5FQ9 - chains A and B; structure by X-ray diffraction, 1.50 A resolution.

[Chain A (and B)]
Name: Beta-lactamase oxa-10
Organism: Pseudomonas aeruginosa
Notes: EC 3.5.2.6; chain B of this document is another copy of the same molecule, construct and numbering; everything in this record applies to it too
UniProtKB: P14489 (BLO10_PSEAI); numbering as in UniProt (aligned over 20-266)
Chain sequence (248 residues; numbered 19 to 266; the number before each row is that of its first residue):
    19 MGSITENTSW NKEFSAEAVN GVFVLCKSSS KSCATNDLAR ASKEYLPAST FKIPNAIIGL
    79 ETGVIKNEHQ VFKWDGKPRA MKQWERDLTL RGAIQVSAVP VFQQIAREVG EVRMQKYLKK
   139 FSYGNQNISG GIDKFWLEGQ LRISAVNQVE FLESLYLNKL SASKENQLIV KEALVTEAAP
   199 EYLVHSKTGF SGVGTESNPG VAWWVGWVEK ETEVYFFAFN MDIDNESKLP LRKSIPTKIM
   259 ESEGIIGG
Unresolved in the structure: 265-266 (chain B: 266)
Sequence notes: expression tag (19)
Modified residues: Lys-70 (lysine nz-carboxylic acid; KCX)
Disulfides: Cys-44/Cys-51
Covalently attached groups: compound C6S linked to Ser-67
Swiss-Prot annotation at these positions:
  - active site: Ser-67 (Acyl-ester intermediate)
  - binding site (a beta-lactam): Ser-115, Thr-206, Phe-208, Arg-250
  - modified residue: Lys-70 (N6-carboxylysine)
  - mutagenesis: Thr-26 (T26M: No effect on catalytic efficiency with respect to penicillins, cephalosporins or carbapenems. No effect on resistance to penicillins, cephalosporins or carbapenems in C600Z1 E.coli strain ...), Lys-70 (K70A: Abolishes catalytic activity), Val-117 (V117L: Slightly increases catalytic efficiency, about 4-fold, with respect to carbapenems; when associated with M-26 ...), Phe-153 (F153S: Increases resistance to ceftazidime about 30-fold in P.aeruginosa strains PA01 and PA14; when associated with D-157), Trp-154 (W154A/F/G/H: Drastically reduces catalytic efficiency, between about 50- to 30,000-fold, with respect to different beta-lactams. Decreases thermal stability, despite unaltered overall structure ...), Gly-157 (G157D: Increases resistance to ceftazidime about 15-fold in P.aeruginosa strains PA01 and PA14. Increases resistance to ceftazidime about 30-fold in P.aeruginosa strains PA01 and PA14 ...)

[How chain A and chain B interact]
Pairs across the interface (54):
  Glu-86(A) / Tyr-174(B)
  Glu-86(A) / Asn-176(B)  hydrogen bond
  Glu-86(A) / Leu-186(B)
  Glu-86(A) / Lys-189(B)  salt bridge
  His-87(A) / Tyr-174(B)  hydrogen bond (side chain-backbone)
  Arg-104(A) / Glu-199(B)  salt bridge
  Arg-104(A) / Glu-229(B)  salt bridge
  Asp-105(A) / Thr-230(B)
  Leu-106(A) / Glu-199(B)
  Thr-107(A) / Glu-229(B)
  Thr-107(A) / Thr-230(B)
  Arg-109(A) / Ala-196(B)
  Arg-109(A) / Ala-197(B)  hydrogen bond (side chain-backbone)
  Arg-109(A) / Leu-201(B)
  Gly-110(A) / Glu-199(B)
  Gln-113(A) / Pro-198(B)
  Val-114(A) / Glu-199(B)
  Tyr-174(A) / His-87(B)  hydrogen bond (backbone-side chain)
  Asn-176(A) / Glu-86(B)  hydrogen bond
  Lys-182(A) / Glu-183(B)
  Glu-183(A) / Lys-182(B)
  Glu-183(A) / Glu-183(B)
  Glu-183(A) / Leu-186(B)
  Leu-186(A) / Glu-86(B)
  Leu-186(A) / Glu-183(B)
  Leu-186(A) / Leu-186(B)  hydrophobic
  Ile-187(A) / Leu-186(B)  hydrophobic
  Lys-189(A) / Glu-86(B)  salt bridge
  Lys-189(A) / Glu-190(B)
  Glu-190(A) / Lys-189(B)
  Glu-190(A) / Glu-190(B)
  Glu-190(A) / Val-193(B)
  Glu-190(A) / Leu-201(B)
  Glu-190(A) / His-203(B)  salt bridge
  Val-193(A) / Glu-190(B)
  Val-193(A) / Ala-196(B)  hydrophobic
  Thr-194(A) / Ala-196(B)
  Ala-196(A) / Arg-109(B)
  Ala-196(A) / Val-193(B)  hydrophobic
  Ala-196(A) / Thr-194(B)
  Ala-197(A) / Arg-109(B)  hydrogen bond (backbone-side chain)
  Pro-198(A) / Arg-109(B)  hydrogen bond (backbone-side chain)
  Pro-198(A) / Gln-113(B)
  Glu-199(A) / Arg-104(B)  salt bridge
  Glu-199(A) / Val-114(B)
  Tyr-200(A) / Arg-109(B)
  Leu-201(A) / Arg-109(B)
  Leu-201(A) / Glu-190(B)
  His-203(A) / Glu-190(B)  salt bridge
  Glu-229(A) / Arg-104(B)
  Glu-229(A) / Thr-107(B)
  Thr-230(A) / Val-89(B)
  Thr-230(A) / Asp-105(B)
  Thr-230(A) / Thr-107(B)
Also at the interface, not in a pair above, chain A (33 interface residues in all): Val-89, Leu-175, Glu-195, Glu-227
Also at the interface, not in a pair above, chain B (32 interface residues in all): Leu-106, Gly-110, Leu-175, Ile-187, Glu-195, Glu-227

[In short]
33 residues of chain A face 32 of chain B across their interface, with 7 hydrogen bonds and 7 salt bridges.
Among the polar pairs are Glu-86(A)/Lys-189(B), Arg-104(A)/Glu-199(B) and Arg-104(A)/Glu-229(B).
Chain A and chain B are both Beta-lactamase oxa-10 (Pseudomonas aeruginosa); the structure, Crystal structure
of the OXA10 with 1C, was determined by X-ray diffraction, deposited together with 5FQC, 5J8X and 5FQB.
